Entry 7V3L (electron microscopy, 3.47 A resolution); this record covers chains B and C of the 9 polymer chains in the assembly.

[Chain B (and C)]
Protein: Spike glycoprotein
From: Human betacoronavirus 2c EMC/2012
Notes: chain C of this document is another copy of the same molecule, construct and numbering; everything in this record applies to it too
UniProt: K0BRG7 (K0BRG7_MERS); residues 1-1290 here = UniProt positions 1-1290
Sequence (1290 residues; numbered 1 to 1290; the number before each row is that of its first residue):
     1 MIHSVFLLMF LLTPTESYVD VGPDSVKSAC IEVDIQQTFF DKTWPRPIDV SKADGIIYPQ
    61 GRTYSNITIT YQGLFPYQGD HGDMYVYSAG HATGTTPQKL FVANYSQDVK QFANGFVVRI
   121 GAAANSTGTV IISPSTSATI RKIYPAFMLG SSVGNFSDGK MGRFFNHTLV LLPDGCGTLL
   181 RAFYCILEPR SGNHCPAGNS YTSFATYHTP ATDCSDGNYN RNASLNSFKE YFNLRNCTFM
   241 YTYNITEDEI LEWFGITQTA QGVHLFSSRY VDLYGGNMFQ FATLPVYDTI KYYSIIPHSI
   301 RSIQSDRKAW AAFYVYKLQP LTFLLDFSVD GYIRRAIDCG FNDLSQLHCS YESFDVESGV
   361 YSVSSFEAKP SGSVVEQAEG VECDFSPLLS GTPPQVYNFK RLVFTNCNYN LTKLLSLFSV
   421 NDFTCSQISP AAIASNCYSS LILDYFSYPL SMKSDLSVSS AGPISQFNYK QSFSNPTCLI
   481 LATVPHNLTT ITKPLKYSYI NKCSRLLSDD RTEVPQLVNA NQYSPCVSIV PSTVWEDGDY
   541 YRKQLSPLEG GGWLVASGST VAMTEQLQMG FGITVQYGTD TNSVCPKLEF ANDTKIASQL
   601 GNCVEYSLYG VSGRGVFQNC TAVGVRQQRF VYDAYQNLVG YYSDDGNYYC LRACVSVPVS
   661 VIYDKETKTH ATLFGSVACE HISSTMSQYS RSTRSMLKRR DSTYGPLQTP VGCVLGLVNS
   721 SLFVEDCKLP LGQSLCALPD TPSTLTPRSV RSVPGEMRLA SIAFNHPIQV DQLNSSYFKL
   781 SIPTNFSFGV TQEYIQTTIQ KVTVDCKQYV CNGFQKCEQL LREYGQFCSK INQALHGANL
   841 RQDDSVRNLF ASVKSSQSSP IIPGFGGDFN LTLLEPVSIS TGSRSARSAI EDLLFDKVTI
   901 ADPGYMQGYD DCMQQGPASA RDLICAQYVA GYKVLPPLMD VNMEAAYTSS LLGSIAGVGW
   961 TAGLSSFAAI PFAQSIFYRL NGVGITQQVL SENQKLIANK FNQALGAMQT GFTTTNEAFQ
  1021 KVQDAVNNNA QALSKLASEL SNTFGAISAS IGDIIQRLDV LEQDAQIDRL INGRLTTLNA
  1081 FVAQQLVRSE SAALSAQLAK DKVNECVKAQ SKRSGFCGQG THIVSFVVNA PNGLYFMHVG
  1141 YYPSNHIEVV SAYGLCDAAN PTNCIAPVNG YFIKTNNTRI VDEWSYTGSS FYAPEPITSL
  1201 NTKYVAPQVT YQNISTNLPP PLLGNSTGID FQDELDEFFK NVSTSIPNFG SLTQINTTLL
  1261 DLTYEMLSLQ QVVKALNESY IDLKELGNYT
Unresolved in the structure: 1-17, 61-62, 378-381, 587-594, 699-709, 745-756, 878-885, 916-923, 1044, 1207-1290 (chain C: 1-17, 87, 378-381, 587-594, 677, 699-709, 745-756, 878-885, 916-923, 1165-1170, 1174, 1179-1181, 1207-1290)
Disulfide bonds: Cys30-Cys195, Cys176-Cys214, Cys185-Cys237, Cys339-Cys349, Cys383-Cys407, Cys425-Cys478, Cys437-Cys585, Cys503-Cys526, Cys620-Cys650, Cys679-Cys713, Cys811-Cys817, Cys1106-Cys1117

[Chain B / chain C interface]
Pairs across the interface (131):
  Gln72(B) - Arg822(C)
  Gln72(B) - Glu823(C)  hydrogen bond
  Leu321(B) - Arg822(C)  hydrogen bond (backbone-side chain)
  Thr322(B) - Arg822(C)  hydrogen bond
  Ser350(B) - Ser829(C)  hydrogen bond
  Ser350(B) - Gln833(C)
  Tyr351(B) - Gln833(C)
  Tyr351(B) - His836(C)
  Val360(B) - His836(C)
  Tyr361(B) - His836(C)
  Val363(B) - Asp805(C)
  Ser364(B) - Asp805(C)  hydrogen bond
  Ser364(B) - Cys806(C)  hydrogen bond (side chain-backbone)
  Ser364(B) - Gln808(C)
  Ser365(B) - Asp805(C)  hydrogen bond (backbone-side chain)
  Ser365(B) - Gln808(C)
  Ser365(B) - Ala930(C)
  Glu367(B) - Gln808(C)  hydrogen bond
  Val623(B) - Ser65(C)
  Gly624(B) - Thr63(C)
  Val625(B) - Tyr58(C)
  Val625(B) - Thr63(C)  hydrogen bond (backbone-side chain)
  Val625(B) - Val271(C)  hydrophobic
  Val625(B) - Phe279(C)  hydrophobic
  Val625(B) - Gly331(C)
  Gln627(B) - Val271(C)
  Gln627(B) - Phe279(C)
  Gln627(B) - Gln280(C)
  Gln628(B) - Tyr58(C)
  Gln628(B) - Pro59(C)
  Gln628(B) - Gln60(C)  hydrogen bond (side chain-backbone)
  Gln628(B) - Gly61(C)
  Gln628(B) - Arg62(C)  hydrogen bond (side chain-backbone)
  Gln628(B) - Thr63(C)
  Gln628(B) - Phe279(C)
  Phe630(B) - Gly61(C)
  Phe630(B) - Thr63(C)
  Val631(B) - Thr63(C)
  Tyr632(B) - Gly61(C)
  Tyr632(B) - Arg62(C)
  Tyr632(B) - Thr63(C)  hydrogen bond (backbone-backbone)
  Tyr632(B) - Tyr64(C)
  Asp633(B) - Tyr64(C)
  Ala634(B) - Tyr64(C)
  Ala634(B) - Ile67(C)
  Ala634(B) - Ile69(C)  hydrophobic
  Gln636(B) - Asn1042(C)  hydrogen bond
  Gln636(B) - Thr1043(C)
  Arg652(B) - Cys912(C)  hydrogen bond (side chain-backbone)
  Arg652(B) - Met913(C)  hydrogen bond (side chain-backbone)
  Arg652(B) - Gln915(C)  hydrogen bond (side chain-backbone)
  Cys654(B) - Tyr928(C)
  Val655(B) - Tyr909(C)
  Val655(B) - Met913(C)  hydrophobic
  Val655(B) - Tyr928(C)  hydrophobic
  Ser656(B) - Tyr909(C)
  Ser656(B) - Gln927(C)
  Ser656(B) - Tyr928(C)  hydrogen bond (backbone-backbone)
  Ser656(B) - Ala930(C)
  Val657(B) - Tyr909(C)
  Ser676(B) - Met906(C)
  Ser676(B) - Gly908(C)
  Ser676(B) - Tyr909(C)
  Ser676(B) - Gln927(C)
  Ala678(B) - Asp910(C)
  His681(B) - Tyr909(C)
  Arg691(B) - Gln815(C)
  Arg691(B) - Glu818(C)  salt bridge
  Thr693(B) - Lys807(C)
  Thr693(B) - Gln808(C)  hydrogen bond
  Thr693(B) - Glu818(C)
  Arg694(B) - Lys807(C)
  Cys713(B) - Met906(C)
  Val714(B) - Met906(C)
  Leu715(B) - Pro936(C)  hydrophobic
  Ser734(B) - Arg847(C)
  Ser734(B) - Leu938(C)
  Cys736(B) - Pro936(C)
  Ala737(B) - Leu938(C)
  Ala737(B) - Met939(C)
  Leu738(B) - Leu938(C)
  Leu738(B) - Met939(C)  hydrophobic
  Leu738(B) - Asp940(C)
  Leu738(B) - Met943(C)  hydrophobic
  Phe764(B) - Met943(C)  hydrophobic
  Phe764(B) - Tyr947(C)
  Asn765(B) - Met943(C)
  Asn765(B) - Ala946(C)  hydrogen bond (side chain-backbone)
  Asn765(B) - Tyr947(C)
  Pro767(B) - Ser856(C)
  Ile768(B) - Gln857(C)
  Ile768(B) - Ser858(C)
  Gln769(B) - Ser858(C)
  Gln769(B) - Pro860(C)
  Val770(B) - Gln857(C)
  Val770(B) - Ser858(C)
  Val770(B) - Ser859(C)
  Val770(B) - Pro860(C)
  Val770(B) - Phe967(C)  hydrophobic
  Val770(B) - Ala969(C)  hydrophobic
  Asp771(B) - Pro860(C)
  Asp771(B) - Ala969(C)
  Gln772(B) - Ile862(C)
  Gln772(B) - Pro971(C)
  Phe778(B) - Ala968(C)  hydrophobic
  Phe778(B) - Ala969(C)
  Lys779(B) - Ala968(C)
  Lys779(B) - Ala969(C)  hydrogen bond (backbone-backbone)
  Leu780(B) - Ala968(C)  hydrophobic
  Ser781(B) - Gln857(C)
  Ser781(B) - Phe967(C)
  Ser1114(B) - Leu964(C)
  Ser1114(B) - Asn1104(C)  hydrogen bond (side chain-backbone)
  Ser1114(B) - Ala1109(C)
  Phe1116(B) - Gln1097(C)
  Phe1116(B) - Lys1100(C)
  Phe1116(B) - Asn1104(C)
  Gly1120(B) - Leu964(C)
  Tyr1153(B) - Ile970(C)
  Tyr1153(B) - Gln974(C)
  Tyr1153(B) - Tyr978(C)
  Pro1167(B) - Thr961(C)  hydrogen bond (backbone-side chain)
  Val1168(B) - Trp960(C)
  Val1168(B) - Thr961(C)
  Val1168(B) - Ala962(C)
  Val1181(B) - Ser966(C)
  Glu1195(B) - Phe1191(C)
  Pro1196(B) - Phe1191(C)
  Ile1197(B) - Gln988(C)
  Ser1199(B) - Gln988(C)
  Leu1200(B) - Glu992(C)
Other interface residues (no listed pair), chain B (78 interface residues in all): Ser362, Arg614, Gln618, Tyr635, Pro658, Gly675, Gly716, Ile985, Arg1113, Gly1115, Thr1121, Pro1143, His1146, Ala1206
Other interface residues (no listed pair), chain C (87 interface residues in all): Val329, Asp330, Tyr332, Thr803, Phe814, Phe865, Gly904, Tyr905, Gln907, Gln914, Val929, Lys933, Leu935, Ser950, Ser965, Asp1101, Glu1105

[Summary]
The interface between chain B and chain C involves 78 residues on one side and 87 on the other; the contacts
include 22 hydrogen bonds and 1 salt bridge. Polar pairs include Arg691(B)-Glu818(C), Gln72(B)-Glu823(C) and
Leu321(B)-Arg822(C).
Chain B and chain C are both Spike glycoprotein (Human betacoronavirus 2c EMC/2012); the structure, MERS S
ectodomain trimer in complex with neutralizing antibody 6516, was determined by electron microscopy.
